Entry 8U9R (X-ray diffraction, 3.34 A resolution); this record covers chains B and T of the 14 polymer chains in the assembly.

Chain B:
Name: DNA-directed RNA polymerase subunit beta
Organism: Saccharomyces cerevisiae
Notes: EC 2.7.7.6
UniProtKB: A0A6A5Q4H2 (A0A6A5Q4H2_YEASX); residue numbers follow UniProt; this construct covers 1-1224
Amino-acid sequence (1224 residues; row label = number of the first residue in the row):
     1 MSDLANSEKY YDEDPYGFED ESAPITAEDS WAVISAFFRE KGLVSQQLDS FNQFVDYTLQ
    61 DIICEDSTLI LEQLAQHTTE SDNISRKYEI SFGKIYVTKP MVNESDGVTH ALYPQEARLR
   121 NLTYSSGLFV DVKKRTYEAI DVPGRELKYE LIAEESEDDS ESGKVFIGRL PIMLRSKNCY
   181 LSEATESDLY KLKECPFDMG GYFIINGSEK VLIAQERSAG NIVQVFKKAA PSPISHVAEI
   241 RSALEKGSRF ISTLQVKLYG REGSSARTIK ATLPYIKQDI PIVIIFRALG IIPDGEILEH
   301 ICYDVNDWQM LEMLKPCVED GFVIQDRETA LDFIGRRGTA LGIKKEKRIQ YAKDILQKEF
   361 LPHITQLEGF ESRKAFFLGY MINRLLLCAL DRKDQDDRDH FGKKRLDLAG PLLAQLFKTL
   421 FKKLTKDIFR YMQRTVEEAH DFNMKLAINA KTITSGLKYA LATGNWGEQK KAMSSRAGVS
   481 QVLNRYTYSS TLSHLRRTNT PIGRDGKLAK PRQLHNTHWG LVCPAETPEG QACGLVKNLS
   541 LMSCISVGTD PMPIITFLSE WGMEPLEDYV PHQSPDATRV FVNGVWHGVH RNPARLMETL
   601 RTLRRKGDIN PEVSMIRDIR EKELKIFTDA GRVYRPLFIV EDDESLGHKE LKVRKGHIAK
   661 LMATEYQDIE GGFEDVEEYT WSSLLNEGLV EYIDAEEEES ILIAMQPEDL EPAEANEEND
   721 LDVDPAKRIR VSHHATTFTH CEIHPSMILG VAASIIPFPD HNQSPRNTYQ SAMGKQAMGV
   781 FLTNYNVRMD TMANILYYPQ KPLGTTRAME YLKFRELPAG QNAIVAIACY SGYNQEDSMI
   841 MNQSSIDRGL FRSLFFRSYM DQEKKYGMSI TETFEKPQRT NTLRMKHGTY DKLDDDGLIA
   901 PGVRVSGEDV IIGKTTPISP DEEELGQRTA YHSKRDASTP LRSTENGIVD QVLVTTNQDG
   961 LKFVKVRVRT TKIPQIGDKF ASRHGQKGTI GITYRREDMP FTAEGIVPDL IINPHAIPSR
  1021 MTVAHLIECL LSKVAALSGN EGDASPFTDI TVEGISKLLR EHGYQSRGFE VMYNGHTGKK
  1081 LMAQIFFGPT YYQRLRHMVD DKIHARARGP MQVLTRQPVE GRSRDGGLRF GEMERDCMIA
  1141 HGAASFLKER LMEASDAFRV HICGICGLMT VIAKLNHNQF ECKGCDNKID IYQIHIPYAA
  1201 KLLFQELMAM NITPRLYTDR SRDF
Unresolved in the structure: 1-19, 65-89, 133-164, 247, 336-347, 434-445, 503-509, 643-650, 667-679, 713-725, 879-883, 917-933
Bound ions: Zn2+: Cys-1163, Cys-1166, Cys-1182, Cys-1185
Residues lining bound ligands: ATP (adenosine-5'-triphosphate): Arg-766, Asp-837, Gly-985, Lys-987, Ser-1019, Arg-1020
What the authors report for this chain:
  - mutagenesis - E529A, E529D, Y769F: increased catalytic activity (citing earlier work)
  - mutagenesis - E529Q: decreased catalytic activity (citing earlier work)

Chain T:
Molecule: 14-nt DNA strand
Sequence (14 nucleotides; numbered 14 to 27; the number before each row is that of its first residue):
    14 CACGTCCCTC TCGA

Interface between chain B and chain T:
Pairs across the interface (14; chain B residue first):
  Ser-208(B) with DG26(T), phosphate contact
  Lys-210(B) with DG26(T), salt bridge to the phosphate
  Thr-791(B) with DC25(T), hydrogen bond to the phosphate
  Arg-857(B) with DT24(T), salt bridge to the phosphate
  Arg-942(B) with DC23(T), salt bridge to the phosphate
  Gly-1121(B) with DT22(T), phosphate contact
  Arg-1122(B) with DT22(T), hydrogen bond to the phosphate; DC23(T), phosphate contact
  Ser-1123(B) with DC23(T), hydrogen bond to the phosphate
  Leu-1128(B) with DC21(T), phosphate contact
  Arg-1129(B) with DC20(T), salt bridge to the phosphate; DC21(T), hydrogen bond to the phosphate
  Gly-1131(B) with DC20(T), phosphate contact
  Met-1133(B) with DC19(T), sugar contact
Also at the interface, not in a pair above, chain B (18 interface residues in all): Ala-462, Met-792, Lys-1102, Glu-1120, Glu-1132, Glu-1134
Also at the interface, not in a pair above, chain T (9 interface residues in all): DT18

Summary:
Chain B and chain T form an interface of 18 and 9 residues respectively; the contacts include 4 hydrogen bonds
and 4 salt bridges. Polar pairs include Thr-791(B)/DC25(T), Arg-1122(B)/DT22(T) and Ser-1123(B)/DC23(T).
Ligands of chain B: ATP. From the paper: E529A, E529D and Y769F of chain B increase catalytic activity; E529Q
of chain B reduces catalytic activity.
Chain B is DNA-directed RNA polymerase subunit beta (Saccharomyces cerevisiae) and chain T is a 14-nt DNA
strand; the structure, Structural basis of transcription: RNA polymerase II substrate binding and metal
coordination using a free-electron laser, was determined by X-ray diffraction together with 9BVT, 9BW0 and
8U9X from the same study.
